8WH4 - chains A and E of the 7 polymer chains in the assembly; structure by electron microscopy, 3.03 A resolution.

== Chain A (and E) ==
Name: Uncoating factor OPG117
Organism: Monkeypox virus
Notes: chain E of this document is another copy of the same molecule, construct and numbering; everything in this record applies to it too
Reference sequence: Q5IXS3 (Q5IXS3_MONPV); residues 1-785 here = UniProt positions 1-785
Sequence (785 residues; numbered 1 to 785; the number before each row is that of its first residue):
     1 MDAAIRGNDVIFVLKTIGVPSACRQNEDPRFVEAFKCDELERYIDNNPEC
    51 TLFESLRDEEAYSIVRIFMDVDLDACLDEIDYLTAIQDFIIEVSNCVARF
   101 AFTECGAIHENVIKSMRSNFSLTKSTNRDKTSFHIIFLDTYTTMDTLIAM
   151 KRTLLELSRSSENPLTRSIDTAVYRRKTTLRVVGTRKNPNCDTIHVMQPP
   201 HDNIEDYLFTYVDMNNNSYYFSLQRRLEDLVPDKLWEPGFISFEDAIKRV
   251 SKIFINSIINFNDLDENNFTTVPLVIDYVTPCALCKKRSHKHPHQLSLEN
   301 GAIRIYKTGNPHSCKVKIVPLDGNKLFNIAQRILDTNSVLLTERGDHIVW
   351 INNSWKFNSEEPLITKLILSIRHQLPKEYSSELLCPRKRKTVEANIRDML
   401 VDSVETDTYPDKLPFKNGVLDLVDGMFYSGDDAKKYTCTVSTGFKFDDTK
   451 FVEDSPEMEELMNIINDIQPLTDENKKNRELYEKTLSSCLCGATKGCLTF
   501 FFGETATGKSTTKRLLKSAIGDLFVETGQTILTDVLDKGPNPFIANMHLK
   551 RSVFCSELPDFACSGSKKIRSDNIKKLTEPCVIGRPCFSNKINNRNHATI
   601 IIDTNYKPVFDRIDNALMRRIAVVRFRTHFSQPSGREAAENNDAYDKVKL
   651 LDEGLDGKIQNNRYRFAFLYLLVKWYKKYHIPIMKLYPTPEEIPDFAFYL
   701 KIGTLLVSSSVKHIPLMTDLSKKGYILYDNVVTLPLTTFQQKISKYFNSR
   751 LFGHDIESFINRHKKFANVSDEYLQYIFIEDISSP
Disordered / not traced: 1-322

== Chain A / chain E interface ==
Pairs across the interface (56; chain A residue first):
  Asn-324(A) with Leu-384(E)
  Phe-327(A) with Leu-369(E), hydrophobic; Leu-384(E)
  Ala-394(A) with Pro-386(E), hydrophobic
  Asn-395(A) with Leu-384(E); Pro-386(E); Arg-389(E), hydrogen bond
  Arg-397(A) with Lys-366(E)
  Asp-398(A) with Thr-365(E), hydrogen bond; Leu-369(E); Arg-389(E), salt bridge
  Leu-400(A) with Lys-366(E), hydrogen bond (backbone-side chain)
  Val-401(A) with Ile-351(E), hydrophobic; Asn-352(E)
  Asp-402(A) with Asn-352(E), hydrogen bond
  Ile-592(A) with Cys-587(E), hydrophobic
  Val-707(A) with Asn-642(E)
  Ser-708(A) with Asn-642(E), hydrogen bond (backbone-side chain)
  Ser-709(A) with Glu-504(E), hydrogen bond; Asn-642(E); Asp-643(E); Ala-644(E); Tyr-645(E)
  Ser-710(A) with Ala-639(E), hydrogen bond (side chain-backbone); Asn-642(E); Asp-643(E), hydrogen bond (backbone-backbone); Ala-644(E), hydrogen bond (backbone-backbone); Tyr-645(E), hydrogen bond (backbone-backbone)
  Val-711(A) with Ala-639(E), hydrogen bond (backbone-backbone); Glu-640(E); Asn-642(E); Asp-643(E); Tyr-645(E); Val-648(E), hydrophobic
  Lys-712(A) with Glu-640(E); Asn-641(E); Asn-642(E), hydrogen bond (backbone-backbone)
  His-713(A) with Asn-641(E), hydrogen bond (side chain-backbone); Asn-642(E), hydrogen bond (backbone-backbone); Asp-643(E), salt bridge
  Tyr-728(A) with Leu-751(E)
  Arg-762(A) with Cys-563(E); Ser-564(E)
  His-763(A) with Cys-563(E)
  Lys-764(A) with Ala-562(E); Ser-564(E), hydrogen bond (backbone-backbone)
  Lys-765(A) with Ala-562(E)
  Phe-766(A) with Ser-564(E)
  Ala-767(A) with Leu-751(E)
  Asn-768(A) with Arg-750(E); Leu-751(E)
  Val-769(A) with Arg-750(E)
  Ser-770(A) with Arg-750(E)
  Ile-777(A) with Asp-643(E)
  Ile-782(A) with Asn-641(E); Asn-642(E)
Also at the interface, not in a pair above, chain A (38 interface residues in all): Leu-341, Thr-391, Met-399, Asn-590, Ile-714, Leu-716, Val-732, Asn-761, Gln-775
Also at the interface, not in a pair above, chain E (29 interface residues in all): Lys-356, Arg-372, Cys-385, Pro-542, Phe-588, Ala-638

== Summary ==
The interface between chain A and chain E involves 38 residues on one side and 29 on the other; the contacts
include 15 hydrogen bonds and 2 salt bridges. Polar pairs include Asp-398(A)/Arg-389(E), His-713(A)/Asp-643(E)
and Asn-395(A)/Arg-389(E).
Chain A and chain E are both Uncoating factor OPG117 (Monkeypox virus); the structure, MPOX E5 hexamer ssDNA
bound apo conformation, was determined by electron microscopy (same publication as 8WH0 and 8WH2).
